PDB entry 7KAQ | electron microscopy, 4.00 A resolution | chains A and D of the 7 polymer chains in the assembly

== Chain A ==
Protein: Protein transport protein SEC61
From: Saccharomyces cerevisiae BY4741
Notes: engineered mutation(s): M90L/T185I/M294I/M450L
UniProtKB: P32915 (SC61A_YEAST); residues 1-480 here = UniProt positions 1-480
Amino-acid sequence (480 residues; row label = number of the first residue in the row):
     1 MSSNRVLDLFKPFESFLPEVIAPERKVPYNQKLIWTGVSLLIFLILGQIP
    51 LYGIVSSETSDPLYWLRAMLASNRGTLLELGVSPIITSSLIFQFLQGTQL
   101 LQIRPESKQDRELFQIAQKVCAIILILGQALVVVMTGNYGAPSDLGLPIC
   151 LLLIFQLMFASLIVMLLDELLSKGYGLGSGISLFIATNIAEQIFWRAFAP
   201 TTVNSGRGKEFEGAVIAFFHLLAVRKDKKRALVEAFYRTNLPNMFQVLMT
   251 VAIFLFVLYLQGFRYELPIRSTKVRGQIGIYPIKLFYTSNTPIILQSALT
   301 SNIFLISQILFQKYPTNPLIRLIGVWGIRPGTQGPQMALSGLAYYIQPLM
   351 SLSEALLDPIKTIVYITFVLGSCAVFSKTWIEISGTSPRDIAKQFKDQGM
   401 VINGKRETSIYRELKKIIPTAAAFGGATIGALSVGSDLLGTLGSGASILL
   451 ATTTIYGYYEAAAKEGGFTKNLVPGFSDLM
Unresolved in the structure: 1-11, 56-62, 143-146, 329-335, 469-480
Differences from the reference sequence: variant Leu90 (Met in P32915), Ile185 (Thr in P32915), Ile294 (Met in P32915), Leu450 (Met in P32915)

== Chain D ==
Protein: Protein translocation protein SEC63
From: Saccharomyces cerevisiae BY4741
UniProtKB: P14906 (SEC63_YEAST); numbering as in UniProt (aligned over 2-663)
Amino-acid sequence (694 residues; row label = number of the first residue in the row; numbers below 1 keep their minus sign (Gly-13 is residue -13)):
   -13 GGSGGSGGSGGSGGSPTNYEYDEASETWPSFILTGLLMVVGPMTLLQIYQ
    37 IFFGANAEDGNSGKSKEFNEEVFKNLNEEYTSDEIKQFRRKFDKNSNKKS
    87 KIWSRRNIIIIVGWILVAILLQRINSNDAIKDAATKLFDPYEILGISTSA
   137 SDRDIKSAYRKLSVKFHPDKLAKGLTPDEKSVMEETYVQITKAYESLTDE
   187 LVRQNYLKYGHPDGPQSTSHGIALPRFLVDGSASPLLVVCYVALLGLILP
   237 YFVSRWWARTQSYTKKGIHNVTASNFVSNLVNYKPSEIVTTDLILHWLSF
   287 AHEFKQFFPDLQPTDFEKLLQDHINRRDSGKLNNAKFRIVAKCHSLLHGL
   337 LDIACGFRNLDIALGAINTFKCIVQAVPLTPNCQILQLPNVDKEHFITKT
   387 GDIHTLGKLFTLEDAKIGEVLGIKDQAKLNETLRVASHIPNLKIIKADFL
   437 VPGENQVTPSSTPYISLKVLVRSAKQPLIPTSLIPEENLTEPQDFESQRD
   487 PFAMMSKQPLVPYSFAPFFPTKRRGSWCCLVSSQKDGKILQTPIIIEKLS
   537 YKNLNDDKDFFDKRIKMDLTKHEKFDINDWEIGTIKIPLGQPAPETVGDF
   587 FFRVIVKSTDYFTTDLDITMNMKVRDSPAVEQVEVYSEEDDEYSTDDDET
   637 ESDDESDASDYTDIDTDTEAEDDESPEAGGATTASGTGENLYFQ
Unresolved in the structure: -13 to 3, 37-53, 79-92, 116-201, 613-680
Differences from the reference sequence: expression tag (-13 to 1, 664-680)
UniProt features mapped onto this chain:
  - modified residue: Ser512 (Phosphoserine)
From the paper describing this entry:
  - mutagenesis - E440R/F481S: unchanged growth
  - mutagenesis - E440R/F481S: decreased growth in response to pore-mutant (PM) Sec61alpha

== Chain A / chain D interface ==
Contacting residue pairs - 45 pairs, chain A then chain D:
  Lys26(A) - Lys251(D)  hydrogen bond (backbone-side chain)
  Gln31(A) - Trp242(D)
  Gln31(A) - Trp243(D)
  Gln31(A) - Thr246(D)  hydrogen bond
  Ile34(A) - Trp242(D)  hydrophobic
  Trp35(A) - Trp243(D)
  Pro200(A) - Phe17(D)  hydrophobic
  Pro200(A) - Ala209(D)  hydrogen bond (backbone-backbone)
  Thr201(A) - Gly207(D)
  Thr202(A) - Thr13(D)
  Thr202(A) - His206(D)
  Thr202(A) - Gly207(D)  hydrogen bond (backbone-backbone)
  Thr202(A) - Ile208(D)
  Val203(A) - Thr204(D)
  Val203(A) - Ser205(D)
  Val203(A) - His206(D)
  Asn204(A) - Thr204(D)
  Asn204(A) - Ser205(D)  hydrogen bond (backbone-side chain)
  Ser205(A) - Ser203(D)  hydrogen bond (side chain-backbone)
  Ser205(A) - Thr204(D)
  Lys209(A) - Glu6(D)  salt bridge
  Phe211(A) - Thr13(D)
  Phe211(A) - Ser16(D)
  Val215(A) - Met24(D)  hydrophobic
  Ile216(A) - Thr20(D)
  Phe219(A) - Thr20(D)
  His220(A) - Ser16(D)  hydrogen bond
  Ala223(A) - Asn111(D)
  Val224(A) - Ile110(D)  hydrophobic
  Pro268(A) - Phe481(D)  hydrophobic
  Arg275(A) - Glu440(D)  salt bridge
  Arg275(A) - Thr444(D)
  Arg275(A) - Ser447(D)
  Arg275(A) - Thr448(D)  hydrogen bond (backbone-backbone)
  Gly276(A) - Val437(D)
  Gly276(A) - Pro438(D)
  Gly276(A) - Thr448(D)
  Gln277(A) - Thr448(D)
  Ile278(A) - Pro438(D)
  Ile278(A) - Phe481(D)  hydrophobic
  Ile278(A) - Arg485(D)
  Gly279(A) - Phe481(D)
  Ile280(A) - Phe481(D)  hydrophobic
  Ile280(A) - Arg485(D)
  Asn403(A) - Phe481(D)
Interface residues without a listed pair, chain A (34 interface residues in all): Asn30, Leu41, Ile45, Phe198, Ile269, Arg270, Lys273, Val274
Interface residues without a listed pair, chain D (37 interface residues in all): Tyr5, Leu23, Gln202, Tyr227, Leu231, Leu235, Gln247, Gly439, Ser446, Gln484

== Overview ==
34 residues of chain A and 37 residues of chain D are in contact, with 8 hydrogen bonds and 2 salt bridges.
Among the polar pairs are Lys209(A)-Glu6(D), Arg275(A)-Glu440(D) and Lys26(A)-Lys251(D). The paper reports
that E440R/F481S of chain D reduce growth in response to pore-mutant (PM) Sec61alpha; E440R/F481S of chain D
leave growth unchanged.
Chain A is Protein transport protein SEC61 and chain D is Protein translocation protein SEC63, both from
Saccharomyces cerevisiae BY4741; the structure, Cryo-EM structure of the Sec complex from S. cerevisiae, Sec61
pore mutant, class with Sec62, conformation ..., was determined by electron microscopy (same publication as
7KAH, 7KAI, 7KAJ, 7KAK, 7KAL, 7KAM and 8 further entries).
